Entry 8W9W (electron microscopy, 3.74 A resolution); this record covers chains C and D of the 6 polymer chains in the assembly.

[Chain C (and D)]
Name: Sphingomyelin synthase-related protein 1
Source organism: Homo sapiens
Notes: EC 2.7.8.27; chain D of this document is another copy of the same molecule, construct and numbering; everything in this record applies to it too
Reference sequence: Q96LT4 (SAMD8_HUMAN); numbering as in UniProt (aligned over 144-407)
Sequence (264 residues; numbered 144 to 407; the number before each row is that of its first residue):
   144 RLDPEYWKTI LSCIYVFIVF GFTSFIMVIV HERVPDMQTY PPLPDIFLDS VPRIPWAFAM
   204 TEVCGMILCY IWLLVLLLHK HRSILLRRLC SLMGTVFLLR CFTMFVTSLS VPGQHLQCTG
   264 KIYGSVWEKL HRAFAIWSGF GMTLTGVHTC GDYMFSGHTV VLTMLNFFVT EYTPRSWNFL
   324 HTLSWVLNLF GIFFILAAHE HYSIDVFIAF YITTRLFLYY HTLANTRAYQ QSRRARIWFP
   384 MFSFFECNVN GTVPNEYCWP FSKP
Swiss-Prot annotation at these positions:
  - active site: His301, His344, Asp348
  - mutagenesis: Asp348 (D348E: Abolishes CPE synthase activity)
Cystine bridges: Cys261-Cys293
Ligand contacts:
  - phosphoric acid mono-(2-amino-ethyl) ester (OPE): Thr262, Val290, His291, Thr292, Cys293, Gly294
  - UJO (N-[(Z,2S,3R)-1,3-bis(oxidanyl)heptadec-4-en-2-yl]dodecanamide): Phe163, Thr166, Ser167, Met170, Glu205, Gly208, Met209, Cys212, Phe240, Arg243, Ile279, Phe283, Gly284, Met285, His291, Asp295, Gly300, His301, Val304

[How chain C and chain D interact]
Pairs across the interface (23):
  Arg176(C) - Pro187(D)  hydrogen bond (side chain-backbone)
  Arg176(C) - Asp188(D)
  Tyr183(C) - Pro184(D)  hydrogen bond (side chain-backbone)
  Tyr183(C) - Pro185(D)  hydrogen bond (side chain-backbone)
  Tyr183(C) - Leu186(D)  hydrophobic
  Pro184(C) - Tyr183(D)  hydrophobic
  Leu186(C) - Ser251(D)
  Pro187(C) - Arg176(D)
  Pro187(C) - Val177(D)  hydrophobic
  Pro187(C) - Ser251(D)
  Asp188(C) - Val249(D)
  Asp188(C) - Thr250(D)  hydrogen bond
  Ile189(C) - Val249(D)
  Thr246(C) - Ile347(D)
  Val249(C) - Asp188(D)
  Val249(C) - Ile189(D)
  Val249(C) - Ser346(D)
  Thr250(C) - Ile347(D)
  Ser251(C) - Pro187(D)
  Met297(C) - Ile347(D)  hydrophobic
  Ile347(C) - Thr246(D)
  Tyr354(C) - Tyr354(D)  hydrogen bond
  Arg358(C) - Arg358(D)
Interface residues without a listed pair, chain C (20 interface residues in all): Val177, Phe245, Phe248, Leu252, Ser346
Interface residues without a listed pair, chain D (20 interface residues in all): Phe248, Leu252, Phe350

[Summary]
Chain C and chain D each contribute 20 residues to their interface, with 5 hydrogen bonds. Polar pairs include
Arg176(C)-Pro187(D), Tyr183(C)-Pro184(D) and Tyr183(C)-Pro185(D). Ligands of chain C: compound UJO and
phosphoric acid mono-(2-amino-ethyl) ester.
Chain C and chain D are both Sphingomyelin synthase-related protein 1 (Homo sapiens); the structure, The
cryo-EM structure of human sphingomyelin synthase-related protein in complex with
ceramide/phosphoethanolamine, was determined by electron microscopy (same publication as 8IJQ, 8IJR and 8W9Y).
